Entry 8SQ9 (electron microscopy, 2.90 A resolution); this record covers chains A and C of the 7 polymer chains in the assembly.

[Chain A]
Molecule: RNA-directed RNA polymerase
Source organism: Severe acute respiratory syndrome coronavirus 2
Notes: EC 2.7.7.48
Reference sequence: P0DTD1 (R1AB_SARS2); residues 1-932 here correspond to UniProt positions 4393-5324 (UniProt number = residue number + 4392)
Chain sequence (932 residues; numbered 1 to 932; the number before each row is that of its first residue):
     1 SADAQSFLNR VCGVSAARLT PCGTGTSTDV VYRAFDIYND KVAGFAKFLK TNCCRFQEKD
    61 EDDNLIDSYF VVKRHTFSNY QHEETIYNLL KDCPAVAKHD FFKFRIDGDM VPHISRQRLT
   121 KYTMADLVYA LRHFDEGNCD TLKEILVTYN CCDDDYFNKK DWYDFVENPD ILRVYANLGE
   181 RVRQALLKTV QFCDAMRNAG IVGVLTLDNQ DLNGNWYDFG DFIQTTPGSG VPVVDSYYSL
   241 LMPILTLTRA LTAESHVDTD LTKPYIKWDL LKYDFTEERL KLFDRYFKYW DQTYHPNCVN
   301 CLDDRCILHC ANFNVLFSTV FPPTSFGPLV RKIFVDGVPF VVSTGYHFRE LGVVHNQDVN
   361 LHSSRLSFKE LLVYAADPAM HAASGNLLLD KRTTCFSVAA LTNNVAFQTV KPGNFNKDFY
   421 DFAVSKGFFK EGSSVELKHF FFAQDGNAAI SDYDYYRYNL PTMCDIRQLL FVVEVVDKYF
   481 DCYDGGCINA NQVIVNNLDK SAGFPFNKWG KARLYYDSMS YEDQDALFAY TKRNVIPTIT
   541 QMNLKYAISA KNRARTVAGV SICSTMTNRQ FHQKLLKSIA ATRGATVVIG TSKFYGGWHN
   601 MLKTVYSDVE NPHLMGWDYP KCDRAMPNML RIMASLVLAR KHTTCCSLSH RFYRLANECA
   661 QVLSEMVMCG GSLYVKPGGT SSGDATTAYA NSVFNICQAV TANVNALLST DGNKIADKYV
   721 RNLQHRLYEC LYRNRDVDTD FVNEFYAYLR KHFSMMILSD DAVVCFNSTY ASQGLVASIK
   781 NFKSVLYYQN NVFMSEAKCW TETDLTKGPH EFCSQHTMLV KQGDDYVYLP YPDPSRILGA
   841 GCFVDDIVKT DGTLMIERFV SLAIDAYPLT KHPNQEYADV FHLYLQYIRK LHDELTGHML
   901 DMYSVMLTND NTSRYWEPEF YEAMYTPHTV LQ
Unresolved in the structure: 1-3, 930-932
Metal / ion sites: Mg2+ site 1: Asp208 (together with nsp9); Mg2+ site 2: Asp218 (together with nsp9); Zn2+ site 1: His295, Cys301, Cys306, Cys310; Mg2+ site 3: Asp618, Asp761 (shared with 1 residue of chain P); Mg2+ site 4: Asp618, Tyr619, Asp760 (together with nsp9); Zn2+ site 2: His642, Cys645, Cys646
Small-molecule neighbours:
  - nsp9 (WSB; 5'-O-[(S)-hydroxy{[(S)-hydroxy(phosphonooxy)phosphoryl]methyl}phosphoryl]uridine), molecule 1: Phe35, Ile37, Asn39, Lys41, Val42, Phe48, Leu49, Lys50, Lys73, Arg116, Asp208, Asn209, Tyr217, Asp218, Asn713
  - nsp9 (WSB), molecule 2: Lys545, Arg553, Arg555, Asp618, Tyr619, Pro620, Lys621, Cys622, Asp623, Ser682, Thr687, Asn691, Ser759, Asp760, Lys798
Curated features (UniProtKB/Swiss-Prot):
  - region: Lys545 to Arg555 (Interaction with RMP Remdesivir), Thr582 to Pro620 (RdRp Palm N-ter)
  - active site: Ser759, Asp760, Asp761
  - binding site (Mn(2+)): Asn209, Asp218
  - binding site (Zn(2+)): His295, Cys301, Cys306, Cys310, Cys487, His642, Cys645, Cys646
  - site: Gln932 (Cleavage)
Reported in the primary citation:
  - binding site for nsp9: Asn39, Lys73, Asn713
  - catalytic residues: Lys50, Lys73 (proposed by the authors, not directly observed)

[Chain C]
Molecule: Non-structural protein 7
Source organism: Severe acute respiratory syndrome coronavirus 2
Reference sequence: P0DTD1 (R1AB_SARS2); residues 1-83 here correspond to UniProt positions 3860-3942 (UniProt number = residue number + 3859)
Chain sequence (83 residues; each row starts with the number of its first residue):
     1 SKMSDVKCTS VVLLSVLQQL RVESSSKLWA QCVQLHNDIL LAKDTTEAFE KMVSLLSVLL
    61 SMQGAVDINK LCEEMLDNRA TLQ
Unresolved in the structure: 74-83
Curated features (UniProtKB/Swiss-Prot):
  - site: Gln83 (Cleavage)

[Interface between chain A and chain C]
Residue-residue contacts (27):
  Thr409(A) - Glu23(C)  hydrogen bond
  Thr409(A) - Trp29(C)
  Val410(A) - Trp29(C)
  Lys411(A) - Gln18(C)
  Pro412(A) - Leu14(C)  hydrophobic
  Pro412(A) - Ser15(C)
  Gly413(A) - Val11(C)
  Gly413(A) - Ser15(C)  hydrogen bond (backbone-side chain)
  Phe415(A) - Cys8(C)  hydrophobic
  Phe415(A) - Val12(C)  hydrophobic
  Tyr420(A) - Ser4(C)  hydrogen bond (side chain-backbone)
  Tyr420(A) - Asp5(C)  hydrogen bond
  Tyr420(A) - Cys8(C)  hydrophobic
  Phe429(A) - Ser1(C)  hydrogen bond (backbone-side chain)
  Phe440(A) - Lys7(C)
  Phe440(A) - Leu40(C)  hydrophobic
  Phe441(A) - His36(C)
  Phe441(A) - Leu40(C)
  Phe442(A) - Asn37(C)
  Phe442(A) - Leu40(C)  hydrophobic
  Phe442(A) - Leu41(C)  hydrophobic
  Ala443(A) - Leu14(C)  hydrophobic
  Ala443(A) - Val33(C)
  Ala443(A) - Asn37(C)  hydrogen bond (backbone-side chain)
  Gln444(A) - Trp29(C)  hydrogen bond (backbone-side chain)
  Gln444(A) - Val33(C)
  Asn552(A) - Leu41(C)
Also at the interface, not in a pair above, chain A (19 interface residues in all): Lys430, Glu431, Leu437, Asp445, Phe843
Also at the interface, not in a pair above, chain C (18 interface residues in all): Ala30

[In short]
The interface between chain A and chain C involves 19 residues on one side and 18 on the other; the contacts
include 7 hydrogen bonds. Polar pairs include Thr409(A)-Glu23(C), Gly413(A)-Ser15(C) and Tyr420(A)-Ser4(C).
Ligands of chain A: nsp9. The paper reports catalytic residues Lys50(A) and Lys73(A); a binding site for nsp9
at Asn39(A), Lys73(A) and Asn713(A).
Chain A is RNA-directed RNA polymerase and chain C is Non-structural protein 7, both from Severe acute
respiratory syndrome coronavirus 2; the structure, SARS-CoV-2 replication-transcription complex bound to nsp9
and UMPCPP, as a pre-catalytic NMPylation intermediate, was determined by electron microscopy (same
publication as 8SQJ and 8SQK).
